5MDJ - chains L and S; structure by X-ray diffraction, 1.48 A resolution.

Chain L:
Name: Uptake hydrogenase large subunit; HOXG
Organism: Ralstonia eutropha H16
Notes: EC 1.12.99.6
UniProt: P31891 (MBHL_CUPNH); residues 1-603 here = UniProt positions 1-603
Sequence (603 residues; row label = number of the first residue in the row):
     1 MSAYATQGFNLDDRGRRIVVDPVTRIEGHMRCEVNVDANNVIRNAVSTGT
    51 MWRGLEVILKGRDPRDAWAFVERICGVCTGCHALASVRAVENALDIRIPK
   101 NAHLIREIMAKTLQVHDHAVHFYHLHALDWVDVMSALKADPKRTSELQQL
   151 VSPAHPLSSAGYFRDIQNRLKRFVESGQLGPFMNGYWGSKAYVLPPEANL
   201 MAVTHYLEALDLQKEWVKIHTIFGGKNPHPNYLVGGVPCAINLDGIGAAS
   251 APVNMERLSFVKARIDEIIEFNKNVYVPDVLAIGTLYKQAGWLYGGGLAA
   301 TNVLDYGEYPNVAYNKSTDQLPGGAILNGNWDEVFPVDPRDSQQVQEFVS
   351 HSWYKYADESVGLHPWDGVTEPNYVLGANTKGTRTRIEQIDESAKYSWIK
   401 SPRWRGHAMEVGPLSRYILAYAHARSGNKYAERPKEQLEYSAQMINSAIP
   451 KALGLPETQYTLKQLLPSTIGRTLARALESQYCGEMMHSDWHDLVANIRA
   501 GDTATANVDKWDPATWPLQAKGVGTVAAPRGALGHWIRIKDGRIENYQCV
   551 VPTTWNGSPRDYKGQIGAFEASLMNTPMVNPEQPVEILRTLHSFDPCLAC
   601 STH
Not modelled in the structure: 1-2, 245-247
Bound ions: Mg2+: Glu56, Cys549, His603; ni-fe oxidized active center Ni: Cys75, Cys78, Cys597, Cys600
Small-molecule neighbours: ni-fe oxidized active center (NFV): Cys75, Val77, Cys78, Cys81, His82, Ala528, Pro529, Arg530, Leu533, Val551, Pro552, Thr553, Cys597, Cys600

Chain S:
Name: Uptake hydrogenase small subunit; HOXK
Organism: Ralstonia eutropha H16
Notes: EC 1.12.99.6
UniProt: P31892 (MBHS_CUPNH); residues 1-317 here correspond to UniProt positions 44-360 (UniProt number = residue number + 43)
Sequence (328 residues; numbered 1 to 328; the number before each row is that of its first residue):
     1 METKPRTPVLWLHGLECTCCSESFIRSAHPLAKDVVLSMISLDYDDTLMA
    51 AAGHQAEAILEEIMTKYKGNYILAVEGNPPLNQDGMSCIIGGRPFIEQLK
   101 YVAKDAKAIISWGSCASWGCVQAAKPNPTQATPVHKVITDKPIIKVPGCP
   151 PIAEVMTGVITYMLTFDRIPELDRQGRPKMFYSQRIHDKCYRRPHFDAGQ
   201 FVEEWDDESARKGFCLYKMGCKGPTTYNACSTTRWNEGTSFPIQSGHGCI
   251 GCSEDGFWDKGSFYDRLTGISQFGVEANADKIGGTASVVVGAAVTAHAAA
   301 SAIKRASKKNETSGSEHRSAWSHPQFEK
Not modelled in the structure: 1-5, 32-38, 274-328
Sequence notes: expression tag (318-328)
Bound ions: fe4-s3 cluster Fe: Cys17, Cys19, Cys20, Cys115, Cys120, Cys149; 4Fe-4S cluster Fe: His187, Cys190, Cys215, Cys221; 3Fe-4S cluster Fe: Cys230, Cys249, Cys252
Small-molecule neighbours:
  - 3Fe-4S cluster (F3S): Ile186, Thr226, Asn228, Cys230, Trp235, Phe241, Pro242, Cys249, Ile250, Gly251, Cys252, Ser253
  - fe4-s3 cluster (F4S): Glu16, Cys17, Thr18, Cys19, Cys20, Glu76, Gly113, Ser114, Cys115, Cys120, Gly148, Cys149, Pro150
  - 4Fe-4S cluster (SF4): Ile186, His187, Cys190, Arg192, Arg193, Phe196, Cys215, Leu216, Tyr217, Cys221, Gly223, Pro224, Ile243
What the authors report for this chain:
  - fe4-s3 cluster coordination: Cys20

Interface between chain L and chain S:
Contacting residue pairs (183):
  Val19(L) - His54(S)  hydrogen bond (backbone-side chain)
  Val20(L) - Ala52(S)  hydrophobic
  Asp21(L) - Gly53(S)
  Asp21(L) - Ile90(S)
  Asp21(L) - Gly91(S)  hydrogen bond (side chain-backbone)
  Asp21(L) - Gly92(S)  hydrogen bond (side chain-backbone)
  Pro22(L) - Asp46(S)
  Pro22(L) - Ala52(S)
  Pro22(L) - Gly53(S)  hydrogen bond (backbone-backbone)
  Thr24(L) - Asp46(S)
  Thr24(L) - Met49(S)  hydrogen bond (side chain-backbone)
  Thr24(L) - Ala51(S)  hydrogen bond (side chain-backbone)
  Thr24(L) - Ala52(S)
  Arg25(L) - Asp46(S)  hydrogen bond (backbone-backbone)
  Arg25(L) - Thr47(S)
  Arg25(L) - Leu48(S)
  Arg25(L) - Met49(S)  hydrogen bond (side chain-backbone)
  Arg25(L) - Ala50(S)  hydrogen bond (side chain-backbone)
  Ile26(L) - Thr47(S)
  Glu27(L) - Cys17(S)
  Glu27(L) - Thr18(S)  hydrogen bond
  His29(L) - His13(S)  hydrogen bond (side chain-backbone)
  His29(L) - Gly14(S)  hydrogen bond (side chain-backbone)
  His29(L) - Cys88(S)
  His29(L) - Ile90(S)
  Arg31(L) - Gly92(S)
  Thr50(L) - Ser87(S)
  Thr50(L) - Cys88(S)
  Thr50(L) - Ile89(S)  hydrogen bond (backbone-backbone)
  Met51(L) - Leu15(S)  hydrophobic
  Met51(L) - Glu16(S)
  Met51(L) - Ser87(S)
  Trp52(L) - Leu15(S)
  Trp52(L) - Ser87(S)  hydrogen bond (backbone-backbone)
  Trp52(L) - Pro128(S)  hydrophobic
  Trp52(L) - Thr129(S)
  Arg53(L) - Glu16(S)
  Arg53(L) - Cys17(S)
  Arg53(L) - Gln122(S)
  Arg53(L) - Pro128(S)
  Arg53(L) - Thr129(S)
  Gly54(L) - Pro128(S)
  Leu55(L) - Val121(S)  hydrophobic
  Val57(L) - Pro126(S)  hydrophobic
  Ile58(L) - Val121(S)
  Ile58(L) - Gln122(S)
  Ile58(L) - Ala124(S)
  Ile58(L) - Lys125(S)
  Ile58(L) - Pro126(S)
  Ile58(L) - Pro128(S)
  Arg62(L) - Ala124(S)
  Arg62(L) - Lys125(S)  hydrogen bond (side chain-backbone)
  Arg62(L) - Trp258(S)  hydrogen bond (side chain-backbone)
  Arg62(L) - Asp259(S)  salt bridge
  Arg65(L) - Tyr264(S)
  Asp66(L) - Ser262(S)  hydrogen bond
  Asp66(L) - Phe263(S)  hydrogen bond (side chain-backbone)
  Asp66(L) - Tyr264(S)
  Trp68(L) - His247(S)
  Trp68(L) - Tyr264(S)  hydrogen bond
  Ala69(L) - Trp258(S)
  Ala69(L) - Phe263(S)  hydrophobic
  Phe70(L) - Val121(S)  hydrophobic
  Phe70(L) - Trp258(S)  hydrophobic
  Phe70(L) - Phe263(S)  hydrophobic
  Arg73(L) - Cys17(S)
  Arg73(L) - Val121(S)
  Arg73(L) - Cys149(S)  hydrogen bond (side chain-backbone)
  Arg73(L) - Trp258(S)
  Ile74(L) - Cys17(S)
  Cys75(L) - Cys17(S)  hydrophobic
  Gly76(L) - Cys17(S)  hydrogen bond (backbone-backbone)
  Gly76(L) - Cys19(S)
  Gly76(L) - Glu22(S)
  Val77(L) - Glu22(S)
  His116(L) - Glu22(S)
  His116(L) - Arg26(S)
  His124(L) - Leu48(S)
  Leu125(L) - Thr47(S)
  Gln178(L) - Arg6(S)
  Gly180(L) - Leu42(S)
  Gly180(L) - Met49(S)
  Pro181(L) - Leu42(S)
  Pro181(L) - Met49(S)
  Pro181(L) - Ala50(S)  hydrogen bond (backbone-backbone)
  Met183(L) - Ala51(S)
  Met183(L) - Ile59(S)
  Asn184(L) - Ala51(S)
  Asn184(L) - Ile59(S)
  Tyr186(L) - Ala50(S)
  Tyr186(L) - Ala51(S)
  Tyr186(L) - Ala52(S)  hydrogen bond (side chain-backbone)
  Tyr186(L) - Gln55(S)  hydrogen bond
  Trp187(L) - Ala50(S)  hydrophobic
  Gln213(L) - Ile25(S)  hydrogen bond (side chain-backbone)
  Gln213(L) - Arg26(S)  hydrogen bond
  Lys214(L) - Ile25(S)
  Lys214(L) - Arg26(S)
  Lys214(L) - Ser27(S)  hydrogen bond (side chain-backbone)
  Lys214(L) - Leu31(S)
  Val217(L) - Arg26(S)
  Val217(L) - Asn236(S)
  Lys218(L) - Asn236(S)
  Lys218(L) - Glu237(S)  salt bridge
  Lys218(L) - Thr239(S)
  Thr221(L) - Trp235(S)
  Thr221(L) - Asn236(S)  hydrogen bond
  Thr221(L) - Thr239(S)
  Thr221(L) - Ser240(S)
  Thr221(L) - Ser245(S)  hydrogen bond (backbone-side chain)
  Ile222(L) - Thr239(S)
  Ile222(L) - Ser245(S)  hydrogen bond (backbone-side chain)
  Gly225(L) - Trp235(S)
  Gly225(L) - Ser240(S)
  Gly225(L) - Phe241(S)  hydrogen bond (backbone-backbone)
  Gly225(L) - Pro242(S)
  Gly225(L) - Ser245(S)  hydrogen bond (backbone-side chain)
  Lys226(L) - Cys149(S)  hydrogen bond (side chain-backbone)
  Lys226(L) - Pro150(S)
  Lys226(L) - Trp235(S)
  Lys226(L) - Asn236(S)
  Lys226(L) - Pro242(S)
  Lys226(L) - Cys252(S)
  Asn227(L) - Arg26(S)  hydrogen bond
  Asn227(L) - Trp235(S)
  Asn227(L) - Asn236(S)  hydrogen bond (backbone-side chain)
  Pro228(L) - Cys19(S)
  Pro228(L) - Glu22(S)
  Pro228(L) - Ser23(S)
  Pro228(L) - Pro150(S)
  His229(L) - Cys17(S)  hydrogen bond
  His229(L) - Cys19(S)
  His229(L) - Cys149(S)
  Asn231(L) - Pro242(S)
  Asn231(L) - His247(S)
  Tyr232(L) - His247(S)
  Leu233(L) - Trp205(S)
  Pro238(L) - Ser245(S)
  Pro238(L) - Gly246(S)
  Pro238(L) - His247(S)
  Cys239(L) - Ser245(S)
  Ala240(L) - Asp206(S)
  Ala240(L) - Ala210(S)
  Ala240(L) - Arg211(S)
  Ile241(L) - Arg211(S)
  Asn242(L) - Arg211(S)
  Ser250(L) - Lys212(S)
  Ser250(L) - Gly213(S)
  Ala251(L) - Arg211(S)
  Pro252(L) - Arg192(S)
  Pro252(L) - Gln244(S)
  Pro252(L) - Ser245(S)
  Pro252(L) - Gly246(S)
  Arg257(L) - Thr239(S)  hydrogen bond (side chain-backbone)
  Tyr374(L) - Gln83(S)
  Tyr374(L) - Met86(S)
  Arg384(L) - Asp84(S)  salt bridge
  Arg384(L) - Met86(S)
  Thr385(L) - Asp84(S)
  Thr385(L) - Met86(S)
  Thr385(L) - Gly92(S)
  Thr385(L) - Arg93(S)
  Thr385(L) - Pro94(S)
  Arg386(L) - Gly92(S)
  Arg386(L) - Arg93(S)
  Ile387(L) - Met86(S)  hydrophobic
  Ile387(L) - Gly92(S)  hydrogen bond (backbone-backbone)
  Trp398(L) - Gln83(S)
  Trp398(L) - Met86(S)  hydrogen bond (side chain-backbone)
  Trp398(L) - Ser87(S)
  Thr503(L) - Arg211(S)  hydrogen bond
  Ala504(L) - Asp206(S)
  Ala504(L) - Arg211(S)
  Thr505(L) - Asp206(S)  hydrogen bond (backbone-side chain)
  Ala506(L) - Trp205(S)  hydrophobic
  Ala506(L) - Asp206(S)
  Val508(L) - Glu204(S)
  Val508(L) - Trp205(S)
  Trp511(L) - Trp205(S)
  Trp511(L) - Tyr264(S)  hydrophobic
  Glu582(L) - Gln55(S)
  Pro584(L) - Gln55(S)
  Ala599(L) - Glu16(S)
Also at the interface, not in a pair above, chain L (88 interface residues in all): Gly28, Leu128, Phe182, Gly185, Asp211, Glu215, Phe223, Gly224, Trp353, Pro372, Leu588
Also at the interface, not in a pair above, chain S (78 interface residues in all): Ser41, Asp43, Tyr44, Ala56, Ile63, Asn127, Ile250

Summary:
88 residues of chain L and 78 residues of chain S are in contact; the contacts include 41 hydrogen bonds and 3
salt bridges. Polar pairs include Arg62(L)-Asp259(S), Lys218(L)-Glu237(S) and Arg384(L)-Asp84(S). Chain L
binds ni-fe oxidized active center. Chain S binds 4Fe-4S cluster, 3Fe-4S cluster and fe4-s3 cluster. From the
paper: fe4-s3 cluster coordination by Cys20(S).
Chain L is Uptake hydrogenase large subunit; HOXG and chain S is Uptake hydrogenase small subunit; HOXK, both
from Ralstonia eutropha H16; the structure, Crystal structure of an O2-tolerant [NiFe]-hydrogenase from
Ralstonia eutropha in a its as-isolated high-pressurized form, was determined by X-ray diffraction (same
publication as 5MDK, 5MDL and 4TTT).
